5V51 - chain A; structure by X-ray diffraction, 2.92 A resolution.

# Chain A
Protein: PR-1 protein
From: Moniliophthora perniciosa
UniProt: H6U756 (H6U756_MONPR); residues 23-165 here = UniProt positions 23-165
Sequence (175 residues; row label = number of the first residue in the row):
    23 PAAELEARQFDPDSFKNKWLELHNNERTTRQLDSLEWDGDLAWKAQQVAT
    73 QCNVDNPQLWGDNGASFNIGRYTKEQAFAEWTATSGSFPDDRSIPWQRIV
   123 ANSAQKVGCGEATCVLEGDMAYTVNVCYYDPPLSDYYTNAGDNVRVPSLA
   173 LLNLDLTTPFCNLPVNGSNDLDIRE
Disordered / not traced: 23-31, 164-197
Disulfide bonds: Cys74-Cys136, Cys131-Cys149
Residues lining bound ligands: selenourea (SEY): Phe110, Gln119, Val122, Ala123, Asn124, Tyr158, Asn161, Ala162
What the authors report for this chain:
  - binding site for selenourea: Gln68, Val122

# In short
Chain A binds selenourea. From the paper: a binding site for selenourea at Gln68 and Val122.
Chain A is PR-1 protein (Moniliophthora perniciosa); the structure, Crystal Structure of MpPR-1i Soaked with
Selenourea for 10 min, was determined by X-ray diffraction, deposited together with 5V50.
